5M0R - chains C and D of the 22 polymer chains in the assembly; structure by electron microscopy, 8.20 A resolution (very low resolution: no residue pairs are listed; an interface is given only as per-side residue counts).

== Chain C (and D) ==
Molecule: integrase
From: Maedi visna virus (strain KV1772)
Notes: EC 3.4.23.-, 2.7.7.49, 3.1.26.13, 3.1.13.2, 3.6.1.23, 2.7.7.-, 3.1.-.-; chain D of this document is another copy of the same molecule, construct and numbering; everything in this record applies to it too
Reference sequence: P35956 (POL_VILVK); residues 1-281 here correspond to UniProt positions 821-1101 (UniProt number = residue number + 820)
Sequence (281 residues; each row starts with the number of its first residue):
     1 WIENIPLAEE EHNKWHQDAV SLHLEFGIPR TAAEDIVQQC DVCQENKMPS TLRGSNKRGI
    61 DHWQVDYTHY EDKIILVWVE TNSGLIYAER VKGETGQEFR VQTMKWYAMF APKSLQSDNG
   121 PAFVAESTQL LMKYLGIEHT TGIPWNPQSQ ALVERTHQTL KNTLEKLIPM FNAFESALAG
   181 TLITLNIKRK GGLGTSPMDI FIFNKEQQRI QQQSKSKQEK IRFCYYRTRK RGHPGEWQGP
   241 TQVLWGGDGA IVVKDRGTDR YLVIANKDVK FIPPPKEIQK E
Unresolved in the structure: 48-59, 274-281 (chain D: 1-59, 276-281)

== How chain C and chain D interact ==
At this resolution (8 A) residue pairs are not listed: 30 residues of chain C and 34 of chain D lie at the interface.

== In short ==
Chain C and chain D form an interface of 30 and 34 residues respectively.
Chain C and chain D are both integrase (Maedi visna virus (strain KV1772)); the structure, Cryo-EM
reconstruction of the maedi-visna virus (MVV) strand transfer complex, was determined by electron microscopy,
deposited together with 7ZPP and 5T3A.
